2IAN - chains B and D of the 5 polymer chains in the assembly; structure by X-ray diffraction, 2.80 A resolution.

== Chain B ==
Protein: HLA class II histocompatibility antigen, DRB1-1 beta chain
Organism: Homo sapiens
Notes: fragment: residues 1-190 (30-219)
UniProtKB: P04229 (2B11_HUMAN); residues 1-190 here correspond to UniProt positions 30-219 (UniProt number = residue number + 29)
Amino-acid sequence (190 residues; each row starts with the number of its first residue):
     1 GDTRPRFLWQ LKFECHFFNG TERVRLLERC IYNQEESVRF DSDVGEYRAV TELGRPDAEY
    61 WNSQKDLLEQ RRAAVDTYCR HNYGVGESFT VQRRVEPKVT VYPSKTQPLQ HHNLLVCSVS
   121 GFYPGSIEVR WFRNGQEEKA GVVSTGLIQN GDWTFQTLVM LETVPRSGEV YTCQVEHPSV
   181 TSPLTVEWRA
Not modelled in the structure: 1-2, 105-111
Cystine bridges: Cys15-Cys79, Cys117-Cys173

== Chain D ==
Protein: CD4+ T cell receptor E8 alpha chain
Organism: Homo sapiens
Notes: engineered mutation(s): T156C
UniProtKB: P01848 (TCA_HUMAN); residues 108-202 here correspond to UniProt positions 1-95 (UniProt number = residue number - 107)
Amino-acid sequence (202 residues; each row starts with the number of its first residue):
     1 IQVEQSPPDL ILQEGANSTL RCNFSDSVNN LQWFHQNPWG QLINLFYIPS GTKQNGRLSA
    61 TTVATERYSL LYISSSQTTD SGVYFCAALI QGAQKLVFGQ GTRLTINPNI QNPDPAVYQL
   121 RDSKSSDKSV CLFTDFDSQT NVSQSKDSDV YITDKCVLDM RSMDFKSNSA VAWSNKSDFA
   181 CANAFNNSII PEDTFFPSPE SS
Not modelled in the structure: 199-202
Cystine bridges: Cys22-Cys86, Cys131-Cys181

== Interface between chain B and chain D ==
Contacting residue pairs - 15 pairs, chain B then chain D:
  Asp66(B) - Tyr47(D)
  Glu69(B) - Tyr47(D)
  Glu69(B) - Lys53(D)  salt bridge
  Gln70(B) - Asn30(D)
  Gln70(B) - Tyr47(D)
  Ala73(B) - Pro49(D)  hydrophobic
  Ala73(B) - Ser50(D)
  Asp76(B) - Ser50(D)  hydrogen bond
  Asp76(B) - Ala64(D)
  Thr77(B) - Asn29(D)
  Thr77(B) - Asn30(D)
  Thr77(B) - Pro49(D)
  Thr77(B) - Gln91(D)  hydrogen bond (backbone-side chain)
  His81(B) - Asp26(D)
  His81(B) - Gln91(D)

== In short ==
7 residues of chain B and 9 residues of chain D are in contact, with 2 hydrogen bonds and 1 salt bridge. Polar
contacts include Glu69(B)-Lys53(D), Asp76(B)-Ser50(D) and Thr77(B)-Gln91(D).
Here chain B is HLA class II histocompatibility antigen, DRB1-1 beta chain and chain D is CD4+ T cell receptor
E8 alpha chain, both from Homo sapiens. Entry 2IAN (Structural basis for recognition of mutant self by a
tumor-specific, MHC class II-restricted TCR) was determined by X-ray diffraction, deposited together with 2IAL
and 2IAM.
